Entry 6MO6 (X-ray diffraction, 2.59 A resolution); this record covers chain A.

[Chain A]
Molecule: Sulfide:quinone oxidoreductase, mitochondrial
Source organism: Homo sapiens
Notes: EC 1.8.5.-
UniProtKB: Q9Y6N5 (SQOR_HUMAN); residue numbers follow UniProt; this construct covers 42-450
Amino-acid sequence (414 residues; numbered 41 to 454; the number before each row is that of its first residue):
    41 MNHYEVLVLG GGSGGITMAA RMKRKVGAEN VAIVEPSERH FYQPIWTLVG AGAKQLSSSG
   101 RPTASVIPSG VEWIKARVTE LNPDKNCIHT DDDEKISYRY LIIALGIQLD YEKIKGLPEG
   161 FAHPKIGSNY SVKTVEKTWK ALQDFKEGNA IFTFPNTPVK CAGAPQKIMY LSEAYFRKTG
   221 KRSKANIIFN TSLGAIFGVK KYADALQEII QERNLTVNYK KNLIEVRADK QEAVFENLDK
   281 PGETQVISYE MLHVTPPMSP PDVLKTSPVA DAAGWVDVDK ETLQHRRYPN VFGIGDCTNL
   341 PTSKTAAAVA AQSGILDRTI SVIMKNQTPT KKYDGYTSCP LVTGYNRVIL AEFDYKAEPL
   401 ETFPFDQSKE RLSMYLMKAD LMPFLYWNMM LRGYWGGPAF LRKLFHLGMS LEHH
Unresolved in the structure: 454
Disulfide bonds: Cys-201/Cys-379
Modified / non-standard residues: Mse-41 (selenomethionine); Mse-58, Mse-62, Mse-209, Mse-291, Mse-298, Mse-364, Mse-414, Mse-417, Mse-422, Mse-429, Mse-430, Mse-449 (selenomethionine; parent Met); Cys-379 (S-mercaptocysteine; CSS)
Construct notes: initiating methionine (41); expression tag (451-454)
Ligand contacts: FAD (flavin-adenine dinucleotide): Gly-50, Gly-51, Gly-52, Ser-53, Gly-54, Gly-55, Val-74, Glu-75, Pro-76, Ser-77, Gln-83, Pro-84, Trp-86, Thr-87, Ala-116, Arg-117, Val-118, Ala-144, Leu-145, Gly-146, Asn-169, Tyr-170, Lys-200, Cys-201, Ala-204, Lys-207, Val-303, Ile-334, Gly-335, Asp-336, Lys-344, Thr-345, Ala-346, Ala-347, Val-349, Ser-378, Cys-379, Pro-380, Lys-418
Swiss-Prot annotation at these positions:
  - active site (Cysteine persulfide intermediate): Cys-201, Cys-379
  - binding site (FAD): Ser-53, Gly-54, Glu-75, Gln-83, Val-118, Asp-336, Lys-344 to Ala-347
  - modified residue: Lys-173 (N6-acetyllysine), Ser-343 (Phosphoserine)
  - natural variant: Glu-213 (E213K: In SQORD)
Reported in the primary citation:
  - contacts within the chain: Cys-201/Cys-379, Tyr-376/Glu-392 (hydrogen bond)
  - catalytic residues: Cys-201, Cys-379
  - binding site for flavin-adenine dinucleotide: Pro-84, Lys-200, Cys-201, Lys-207, Lys-344, Ala-346, Ala-347, Lys-418
  - interface residues: Glu-452
  - binding site for flavin-adenine dinucleotide: Ser-378 (from molecular simulation)
  - catalytic residues: Ser-378 (proposed by the authors, not directly observed)

[In short]
Chain A binds flavin-adenine dinucleotide. Curated annotation (UniProt) lists active-site residues Cys-201 and
Cys-379 and 10 FAD-binding residues. The paper reports catalytic residues Cys-201, Cys-379 and Ser-378; a
binding site for flavin-adenine dinucleotide at Pro-84, Lys-200 and Cys-201 among others.
Chain A is Sulfide:quinone oxidoreductase, mitochondrial (Homo sapiens); the structure, Crystal structure of
the selenomethionine-substituted human sulfide:quinone oxidoreductase, was determined by X-ray diffraction,
deposited together with 6MP5.
